Entry 3UXM (X-ray diffraction, 1.95 A resolution); this record covers chain A.

== Chain A ==
Molecule: Thymidylate kinase
From: Pseudomonas aeruginosa
Notes: EC 2.7.4.9; fragment: Kinase domain
UniProt: Q9HZN8 (KTHY_PSEAE); residues 2-210 here = UniProt positions 2-210
Chain sequence (211 residues; each row starts with the number of its first residue):
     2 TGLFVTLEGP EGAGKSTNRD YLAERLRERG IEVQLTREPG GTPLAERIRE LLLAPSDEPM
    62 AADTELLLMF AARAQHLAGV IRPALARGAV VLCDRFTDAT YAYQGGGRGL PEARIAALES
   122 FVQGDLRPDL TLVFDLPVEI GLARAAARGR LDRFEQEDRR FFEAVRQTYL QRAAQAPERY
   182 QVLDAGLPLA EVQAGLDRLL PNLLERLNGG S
Not modelled in the structure: 2, 14-17, 146-150, 209-212
Construct notes: expression tag (211-212)
UniProt features mapped onto this chain:
  - binding site (ATP): G10 to S17
Bound ions: Mg2+ site 1: E12, E156; Mg2+ site 2: E158, D159
Residues lining bound ligands: 5'-deoxy-5'-fluorothymidine (0DN): E12, E39, P40, R50, L54, M70, R74, R96, F97, A100, T101, Y104, Q105, F155

== In short ==
Chain A binds 5'-deoxy-5'-fluorothymidine. The Mg2+ site 2 is built by E158 and D159. E12 and E156 coordinate
Mg2+ site 1. From UniProt: 8 ATP-binding residues.
Chain A is Thymidylate kinase (Pseudomonas aeruginosa); the structure, Structure Guided Development of Novel
Thymidine Mimetics targeting Pseudomonas aeruginosa Thymidylate Kinase: from Hit to Lead ..., was determined
by X-ray diffraction, deposited together with 3UWK and 3UWO.
